Entry 3EXH (X-ray diffraction, 2.44 A resolution); this record covers chains A and B of the 4 polymer chains in the assembly.

== Chain A ==
Molecule: Pyruvate dehydrogenase E1 component subunit alpha, somatic form, mitochondrial
From: Homo sapiens
Notes: EC 1.2.4.1; fragment: E1p-alpha
Reference sequence: P08559 (ODPA_HUMAN); residues 1-361 here correspond to UniProt positions 30-390 (UniProt number = residue number + 29)
Chain sequence (382 residues; row label = number of the first residue in the row; numbers below 1 keep their minus sign (Met-20 is residue -20)):
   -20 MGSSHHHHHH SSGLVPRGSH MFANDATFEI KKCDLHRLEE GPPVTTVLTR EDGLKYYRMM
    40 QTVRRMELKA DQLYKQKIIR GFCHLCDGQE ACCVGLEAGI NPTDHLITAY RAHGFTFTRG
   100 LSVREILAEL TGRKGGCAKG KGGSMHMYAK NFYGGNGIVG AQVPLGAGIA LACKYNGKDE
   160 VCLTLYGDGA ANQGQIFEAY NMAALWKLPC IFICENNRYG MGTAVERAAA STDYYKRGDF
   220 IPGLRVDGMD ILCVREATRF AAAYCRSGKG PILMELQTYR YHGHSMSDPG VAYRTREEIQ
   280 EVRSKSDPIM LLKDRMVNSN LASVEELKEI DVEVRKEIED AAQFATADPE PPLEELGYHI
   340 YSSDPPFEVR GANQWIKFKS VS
Unresolved in the structure: -20 to -1, 202-204
Sequence notes: expression tag (-20 to 0); engineered mutation Ala203 (Ser232 in P08559), Ala271 (Ser300 in P08559)
Swiss-Prot annotation at these positions:
  - binding site (pyruvate): His63, Tyr89, Arg90, Ala128, Gly136, Val138, Asp167, Gly168, Ala169, Asn196, Tyr198
  - binding site (thiamine diphosphate): Tyr89, Arg90, Gly136, Val138, Asp167, Gly168, Ala169, Asn196, His263
  - binding site (Mg(2+)): Asp167, Asn196, Tyr198
  - modified residue: Lys34 (N6-acetyllysine), Lys215 (N6-acetyllysine), Lys248 (N6-succinyllysine), Ser264 (Phosphoserine), Ser266 (Phosphoserine), Tyr272 (Phosphotyrosine), Lys284 (N6-acetyllysine), Lys292 (N6-acetyllysine), Lys307 (N6-acetyllysine), Lys356 (N6-succinyllysine)
Metal / ion sites: Mn2+: Asp167, Asn196, Tyr198 (together with thiamine diphosphate)
Ligand contacts: thiamine diphosphate (TPP): Tyr89, Arg90, Gly136, Ile137, Val138, Gly166, Asp167, Gly168, Ala169, Gln172, Asn196, Tyr198, Gly199, Met200, Arg259
What the authors report for this chain:
  - post-translational modification sites: Ser264
  - conformationally variable residues (order/disorder transition): Ser266
  - mutagenesis - Y89F (450-fold): decreased binding to thiamine diphosphate
  - mutagenesis - Y89F: unchanged catalytic activity

== Chain B ==
Molecule: Pyruvate dehydrogenase E1 component subunit beta, mitochondrial
From: Homo sapiens
Notes: EC 1.2.4.1; fragment: E1p-beta
Reference sequence: P11177 (ODPB_HUMAN); residues 1-329 here correspond to UniProt positions 31-359 (UniProt number = residue number + 30)
Chain sequence (329 residues; each row starts with the number of its first residue):
     1 LQVTVRDAIN QGMDEELERD EKVFLLGEEV AQYDGAYKVS RGLWKKYGDK RIIDTPISEM
    61 GFAGIAVGAA MAGLRPICEF MTFNFSMQAI DQVINSAAKT YYMSGGLQPV PIVFRGPNGA
   121 SAGVAAQHSQ CFAAWYGHCP GLKVVSPWNS EDAKGLIKSA IRDNNPVVVL ENELMYGVPF
   181 EFPPEAQSKD FLIPIGKAKI ERQGTHITVV SHSRPVGHCL EAAAVLSKEG VECEVINMRT
   241 IRPMDMETIE ASVMKTNHLV TVEGGWPQFG VGAEICARIM EGPAFNFLDA PAVRVTGADV
   301 PMPYAKILED NSIPQVKDII FAIKKTLNI
Swiss-Prot annotation at these positions:
  - binding site (thiamine diphosphate): Glu59
  - binding site (K(+)): Ile112, Ala160, Ile161, Asp163, Asn165
  - site: Asp289 (Important for interaction with DLAT)
  - modified residue: Tyr37 (Phosphotyrosine), Lys324 (N6-acetyllysine)
Metal / ion sites: K+: Ala160, Ile161, Asp163
Ligand contacts: thiamine diphosphate (TPP): Glu28, Ile57, Glu59, Met81, Phe85, Gln88, His128

== Interface between chain A and chain B ==
Residue-residue contacts (74; chain A residue first):
  Cys116(A) with Leu107(B)
  Ala117(A) with Met103(B); Ser104(B); Gly105(B)
  Lys120(A) with Tyr102(B)
  Gly121(A) with Met103(B)
  His125(A) with Met103(B), hydrogen bond
  Tyr127(A) with Thr100(B); Met103(B); Ser104(B)
  Tyr132(A) with Met71(B); Gln108(B)
  Ile137(A) with Asp91(B); Asn95(B)
  Ala140(A) with Asp91(B); Gln92(B), hydrogen bond (backbone-side chain)
  Pro143(A) with Gly61(B); Gly64(B); Ile65(B); Gln92(B)
  Leu144(A) with Gly64(B); Val67(B), hydrophobic; Gly68(B); Gln92(B)
  Ala146(A) with Ile65(B), hydrophobic
  Gly147(A) with Ile65(B); Gly68(B); Ala69(B)
  Ile148(A) with Gly68(B)
  Leu150(A) with Ile65(B), hydrophobic
  Ala151(A) with Ala72(B), hydrophobic; Leu74(B), hydrophobic
  Tyr154(A) with Glu21(B), hydrogen bond (side chain-backbone); Val23(B), hydrogen bond (side chain-backbone); Phe24(B); Lys50(B), hydrogen bond (backbone-side chain); Arg51(B), hydrogen bond; Leu74(B), hydrophobic
  Asn155(A) with Leu74(B)
  Gln174(A) with Met60(B); Gln92(B), hydrogen bond
  Glu177(A) with Ser58(B); Met60(B), hydrogen bond (side chain-backbone); Gly61(B), hydrogen bond (side chain-backbone)
  Asn180(A) with Pro56(B)
  Met181(A) with Pro56(B); Ser58(B); Gly61(B); Phe62(B); Ile65(B), hydrophobic
  Trp185(A) with Ile53(B), hydrophobic; Asp54(B)
  Leu335(A) with Tyr102(B), hydrogen bond (backbone-side chain)
  Tyr337(A) with Tyr102(B)
  His338(A) with Tyr101(B); Tyr102(B), hydrogen bond (backbone-backbone); Gly105(B); Gly106(B)
  Ile339(A) with Tyr102(B), hydrophobic; Gly141(B)
  Tyr340(A) with Tyr101(B); Gly141(B); Leu142(B), hydrogen bond (side chain-backbone); Lys143(B); Asn165(B)
  Ser341(A) with Tyr101(B); Pro109(B); Asn164(B); Asn165(B), hydrogen bond (backbone-side chain)
  Ser342(A) with Asn164(B), hydrogen bond
  Asp343(A) with Lys143(B), salt bridge
  Arg349(A) with Glu281(B), salt bridge
  Gln353(A) with Glu281(B), hydrogen bond (side chain-backbone)
  Ser361(A) with Tyr101(B), hydrogen bond (backbone-side chain)
Interface residues without a listed pair, chain A (36 interface residues in all): Lys118, Leu184
Interface residues without a listed pair, chain B (45 interface residues in all): Lys22, Thr55, Glu59, Ser96, Asp163, Arg242

== Overview ==
Chain A and chain B form an interface of 36 and 45 residues respectively, with 16 hydrogen bonds and 2 salt
bridges. Polar contacts include Asp343(A)-Lys143(B), Arg349(A)-Glu281(B) and His125(A)-Met103(B). Chain A
binds thiamine diphosphate. Ligands of chain B: thiamine diphosphate. From the paper: Y89F of chain A reduces
binding to thiamine diphosphate; a modification site at Ser264(A).
Here chain A is Pyruvate dehydrogenase E1 component subunit alpha, somatic form, mitochondrial and chain B is
Pyruvate dehydrogenase E1 component subunit beta, mitochondrial, both from Homo sapiens. Entry 3EXH (Crystal
structure of the pyruvate dehydrogenase (E1p) component of human pyruvate dehydrogenase complex) was
determined by X-ray diffraction together with 3EXE, 3EXF, 3EXG and 3EXI from the same study.
